PDB entry 6VG8 | X-ray diffraction, 4.31 A resolution (low resolution: residue-level contacts below are approximate; hydrogen-bond / salt-bridge calls are withheld) | chains A and B of the 4 polymer chains in the assembly

== Chain A ==
Molecule: Friend leukemia integration 1 transcription factor
Organism: Homo sapiens
Notes: fragment: DNA binding domain
Reference sequence: Q01543 (FLI1_HUMAN); residue numbers follow UniProt; this construct covers 276-375
Chain sequence (104 residues; row label = number of the first residue in the row):
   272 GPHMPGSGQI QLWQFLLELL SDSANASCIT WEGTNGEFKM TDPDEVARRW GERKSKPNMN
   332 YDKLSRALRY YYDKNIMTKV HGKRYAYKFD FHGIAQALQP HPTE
Not modelled in the structure: 272-274, 371-375
Sequence notes: expression tag (272-275)
Curated features (UniProtKB/Swiss-Prot):
  - DNA-binding region: Ile-281 to Asp-361 (ETS)
  - natural variant: Arg-324 (R324W: In BDPLT21), Arg-337 (R337Q: In BDPLT21; R337W: In BDPLT21), Tyr-343 (Y343C: In BDPLT21), Lys-345 (K345E: In BDPLT21)

== Chain B ==
Molecule: 16-nt DNA strand
Sequence (16 nucleotides; each row starts with the number of its first residue):
     1 CAGAGGATGT GGCTTC

== Interface between chain A and chain B ==
Pairs across the interface (17; chain A residue first):
  Gln-280(A) / DC13(B)
  Tyr-332(A) / DG3(B)
  Arg-337(A) / DG5(B)
  Arg-337(A) / DG6(B)
  Arg-337(A) / DA7(B)
  Arg-340(A) / DG3(B)
  Arg-340(A) / DA4(B)
  Tyr-341(A) / DA7(B)
  Tyr-341(A) / DT8(B)
  Tyr-343(A) / DA4(B)
  Lys-350(A) / DG3(B)
  Lys-350(A) / DA4(B)
  Lys-354(A) / DG3(B)
  Tyr-356(A) / DA2(B)
  Tyr-356(A) / DG3(B)
  Tyr-358(A) / DG3(B)
  Tyr-358(A) / DA4(B)
Interface residues without a listed pair, chain A (13 interface residues in all): Gly-279, Lys-327, Arg-355
Interface residues without a listed pair, chain B (10 interface residues in all): DG11, DG12

== Overview ==
13 residues of chain A face 10 of chain B across their interface. UniProt lists a DNA-binding region on chain
A.
Here chain A is Friend leukemia integration 1 transcription factor (Homo sapiens) and chain B is a 16-nt DNA
strand. Entry 6VG8 (Crystal structure of the DNA binding domains of human FLI1 and Runx2 in complex with
16-mer ...) was determined by X-ray diffraction together with 6VG2, 6VGD, 6VGE and 6VGG from the same study.
